9I81 - chains A and B of the 4 polymer chains in the assembly; structure by electron microscopy, 2.98 A resolution.

== Chain A ==
Name: RNA-directed RNA polymerase nsp12
Organism: Severe acute respiratory syndrome coronavirus 2
Notes: EC 2.7.7.48, 2.7.7.50
Reference sequence: P0DTD1 (R1AB_SARS2); residues 1-932 here correspond to UniProt positions 4393-5324 (UniProt number = residue number + 4392)
Chain sequence (932 residues; each row starts with the number of its first residue):
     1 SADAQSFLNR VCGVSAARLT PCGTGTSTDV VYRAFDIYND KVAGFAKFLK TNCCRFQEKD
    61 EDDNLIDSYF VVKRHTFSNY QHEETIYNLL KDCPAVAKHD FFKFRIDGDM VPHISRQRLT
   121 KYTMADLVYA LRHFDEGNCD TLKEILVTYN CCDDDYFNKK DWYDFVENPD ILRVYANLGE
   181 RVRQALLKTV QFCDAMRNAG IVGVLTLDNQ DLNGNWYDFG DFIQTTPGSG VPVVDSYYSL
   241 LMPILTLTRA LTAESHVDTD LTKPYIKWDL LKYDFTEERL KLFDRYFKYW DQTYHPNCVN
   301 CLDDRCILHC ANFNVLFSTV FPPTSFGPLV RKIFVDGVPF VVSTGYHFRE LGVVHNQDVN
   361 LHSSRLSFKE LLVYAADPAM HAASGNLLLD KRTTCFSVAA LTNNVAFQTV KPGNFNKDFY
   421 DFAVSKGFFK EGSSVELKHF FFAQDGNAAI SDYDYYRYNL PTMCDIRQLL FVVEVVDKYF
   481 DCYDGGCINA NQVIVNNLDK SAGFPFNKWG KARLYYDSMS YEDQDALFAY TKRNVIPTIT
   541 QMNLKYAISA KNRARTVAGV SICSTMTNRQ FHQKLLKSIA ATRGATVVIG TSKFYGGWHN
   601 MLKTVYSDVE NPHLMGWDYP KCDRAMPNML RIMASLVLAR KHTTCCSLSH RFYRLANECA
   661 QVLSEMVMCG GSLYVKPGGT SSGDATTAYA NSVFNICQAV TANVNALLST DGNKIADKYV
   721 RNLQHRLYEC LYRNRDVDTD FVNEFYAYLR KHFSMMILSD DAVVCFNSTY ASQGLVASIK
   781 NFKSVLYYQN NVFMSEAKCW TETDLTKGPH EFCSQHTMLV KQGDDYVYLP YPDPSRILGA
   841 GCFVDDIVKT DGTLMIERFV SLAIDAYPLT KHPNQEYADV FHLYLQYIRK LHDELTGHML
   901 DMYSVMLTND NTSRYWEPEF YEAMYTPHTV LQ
Unresolved in the structure: 1-30, 51-68, 75, 103-111, 896-910
Disulfide bonds: Cys301-Cys306, Cys487-Cys645
Ligand contacts:
  - 6CJ (N-[8-(cyclohexyloxy)-1-oxo-2-phenyl-1H-pyrido[2,1-b][1,3]benzothiazole-4-carbonyl]-L-tyrosine), molecule 1: His439, Lys545, Ala547, Ile548, Ser549, Ala550, Arg555, Thr591, Lys593, Met601, Leu758, Cys813, Ser814, Gln815, Pro832, Arg836, Ile837, Leu862, Asp865
  - 6CJ, molecule 2: Tyr546, Ala547, Ile548, Ala840, Arg858, Ser861
  - 6CJ, molecule 3: Ile589, Gly590, Ala688, Leu758, Ser759, Ser861, Leu862, Asp865
Swiss-Prot annotation at these positions:
  - region: Lys545 to Arg555 (Interaction with RMP Remdesivir), Thr582 to Pro620 (RdRp Palm N-ter)
  - active site: Ser759, Asp760, Asp761
  - binding site (Mn(2+)): Asn209, Asp218
  - binding site (Zn(2+)): His295, Cys301, Cys306, Cys310, Cys487, His642, Cys645, Cys646
  - site: Gln932 (Cleavage)
What the authors report for this chain:
  - binding site for 6CJ: Arg555, Gly590, Ser814, Arg836, Arg858
  - conformationally variable residues (side-chain flip): Arg858
  - mutagenesis - R555A/R836A/R858A, R555K/R836K/R858K: decreased binding to RNA
  - mutagenesis - R555K/R836K/R858K: abolished binding to 6CJ

== Chain B ==
Name: Non-structural protein 8
Organism: Severe acute respiratory syndrome coronavirus 2
Reference sequence: P0DTD1 (R1AB_SARS2); residues 1-198 here correspond to UniProt positions 3943-4140 (UniProt number = residue number + 3942)
Chain sequence (217 residues; each row starts with the number of its first residue; numbers below 1 keep their minus sign (Met-18 is residue -18)):
   -18 MGSSHHHHHH ENLYFQSNAA IASEFSSLPS YAAFATAQEA YEQAVANGDS EVVLKKLKKS
    42 LNVAKSEFDR DAAMQRKLEK MADQAMTQMY KQARSEDKRA KVTSAMQTML FTMLRKLDND
   102 ALNNIINNAR DGCVPLNIIP LTTAAKLMVV IPDYNTYKNT CDGTTFTYAS ALWEIQQVVD
   162 ADSKIVQLSE ISMDNSPNLA WPLIVTALRA NSAVKLQ
Unresolved in the structure: -18 to 77, 192-198
Sequence notes: initiating methionine (-18); expression tag (-17 to 0)
Swiss-Prot annotation at these positions:
  - site: Gln198 (Cleavage)

== Chain A / chain B interface ==
Pairs across the interface (99):
  Leu270(A) - Ile119(B)
  Leu270(A) - Leu122(B)  hydrophobic
  Leu270(A) - Thr123(B)
  Leu271(A) - Ile106(B)
  Leu271(A) - Asn109(B)
  Leu271(A) - Ala110(B)
  Leu271(A) - Val115(B)  hydrophobic
  Leu271(A) - Pro116(B)
  Leu271(A) - Ile119(B)  hydrophobic
  Lys272(A) - Pro116(B)
  Tyr273(A) - Cys114(B)
  Tyr273(A) - Pro116(B)  hydrophobic
  Pro323(A) - Asn118(B)
  Thr324(A) - Pro116(B)
  Thr324(A) - Asn118(B)
  Thr324(A) - Ile119(B)
  Ser325(A) - Pro116(B)
  Phe326(A) - Asn118(B)
  Pro328(A) - Pro116(B)
  Pro328(A) - Leu117(B)  hydrogen bond (backbone-backbone)
  Leu329(A) - Cys114(B)  hydrophobic
  Leu329(A) - Val115(B)
  Val330(A) - Gly113(B)
  Val330(A) - Cys114(B)
  Val330(A) - Val115(B)  hydrogen bond (backbone-backbone)
  Val330(A) - Leu117(B)  hydrophobic
  Val330(A) - Ile120(B)  hydrophobic
  Arg331(A) - Asp112(B)  salt bridge
  Arg331(A) - Gly113(B)
  Arg331(A) - Cys114(B)
  Lys332(A) - Asn104(B)  hydrogen bond
  Lys332(A) - Ile107(B)
  Lys332(A) - Asn108(B)
  Val338(A) - Leu95(B)  hydrophobic
  Pro339(A) - Leu95(B)
  Pro339(A) - Asp99(B)
  Phe340(A) - Leu95(B)  hydrophobic
  Val341(A) - Leu103(B)  hydrophobic
  Phe368(A) - Arg80(B)
  Phe368(A) - Val83(B)  hydrophobic
  Phe368(A) - Thr84(B)
  Leu371(A) - Thr84(B)
  Leu371(A) - Met87(B)  hydrophobic
  Leu371(A) - Gln88(B)
  Leu372(A) - Met87(B)  hydrophobic
  Tyr374(A) - Leu91(B)  hydrophobic
  Ala375(A) - Leu91(B)  hydrophobic
  Pro378(A) - Leu117(B)
  Ala379(A) - Leu117(B)  hydrophobic
  Met380(A) - Met94(B)  hydrophobic
  Met380(A) - Leu98(B)  hydrophobic
  His381(A) - Met90(B)
  His381(A) - Met94(B)  hydrogen bond
  Ala382(A) - Leu117(B)  hydrophobic
  Ala382(A) - Pro121(B)
  Ala383(A) - Leu98(B)
  Ala383(A) - Ile120(B)  hydrophobic
  Ser384(A) - Met94(B)
  Asn386(A) - Lys127(B)
  Asn386(A) - Met129(B)
  Leu387(A) - Pro121(B)
  Leu387(A) - Leu122(B)
  Leu387(A) - Ala125(B)
  Leu387(A) - Lys127(B)  hydrogen bond (backbone-backbone)
  Leu387(A) - Leu128(B)
  Leu387(A) - Met129(B)  hydrogen bond (backbone-backbone)
  Leu387(A) - Tyr149(B)  hydrophobic
  Leu387(A) - Ala150(B)  hydrophobic
  Leu388(A) - Met129(B)
  Leu389(A) - Met129(B)  hydrogen bond (backbone-backbone)
  Leu389(A) - Val130(B)
  Leu389(A) - Val131(B)  hydrogen bond (backbone-backbone)
  Leu389(A) - Tyr149(B)
  Lys391(A) - Val131(B)  hydrogen bond (backbone-backbone)
  Lys391(A) - Pro133(B)
  Lys391(A) - Thr137(B)
  Lys391(A) - Thr141(B)
  Arg392(A) - Val131(B)
  Phe396(A) - Asn118(B)
  Val398(A) - Asn118(B)
  Val398(A) - Pro121(B)
  Ala400(A) - Met129(B)  hydrophobic
  Thr402(A) - Met129(B)
  Asn403(A) - Lys127(B)
  Asn403(A) - Met129(B)
  Asn404(A) - Met129(B)
  Val405(A) - Val131(B)  hydrophobic
  Phe407(A) - Pro183(B)  hydrophobic
  Pro505(A) - Met90(B)  hydrophobic
  Trp509(A) - Ala86(B)
  Trp509(A) - Met87(B)  hydrophobic
  Trp509(A) - Met90(B)  hydrophobic
  Leu514(A) - Lys79(B)
  Tyr515(A) - Val83(B)  hydrophobic
  Ser518(A) - Lys79(B)
  Ser518(A) - Arg80(B)  hydrogen bond (side chain-backbone)
  Asp523(A) - Arg80(B)  salt bridge
  Met666(A) - Leu117(B)  hydrophobic
  Met666(A) - Asn118(B)
Interface residues without a listed pair, chain A (57 interface residues in all): Gly385, Asp390, Ala399, Phe506, Lys508, Ser520, Val675
Interface residues without a listed pair, chain B (49 interface residues in all): Phe92, Lys97, Trp154, Ala162, Ile185

== Overview ==
57 residues of chain A and 49 residues of chain B are in contact; the contacts include 10 hydrogen bonds and 2
salt bridges. Among the polar pairs are Arg331(A)-Asp112(B), Asp523(A)-Arg80(B) and Lys332(A)-Asn104(B). From
the paper: a binding site for 6CJ at Arg555(A), Gly590(A) and Ser814(A) among others; R555A/R836A/R858A and
R555K/R836K/R858K of chain A reduce binding to RNA.
Chain A is RNA-directed RNA polymerase nsp12 and chain B is Non-structural protein 8, both from Severe acute
respiratory syndrome coronavirus 2; the structure, SARS-CoV-2 RdRp bound to a stack of three HeE1-2Tyr
molecules, was determined by electron microscopy.
